7CR6 - chains A and B of the 8 polymer chains in the assembly; structure by X-ray diffraction, 3.72 A resolution.

# Chain A (and B)
Protein: CRISPR-associated endonuclease Cas1
From: Synechocystis sp. (strain PCC 6803 / Kazusa)
Notes: EC 3.1.-.-; chain B of this document is another copy of the same molecule, construct and numbering; everything in this record applies to it too
UniProt: Q6ZEI2 (Q6ZEI2_SYNY3); numbering as in UniProt (aligned over 1-325)
Sequence (336 residues; each row starts with the number of its first residue; numbers below 1 keep their minus sign (Gly-10 is residue -10)):
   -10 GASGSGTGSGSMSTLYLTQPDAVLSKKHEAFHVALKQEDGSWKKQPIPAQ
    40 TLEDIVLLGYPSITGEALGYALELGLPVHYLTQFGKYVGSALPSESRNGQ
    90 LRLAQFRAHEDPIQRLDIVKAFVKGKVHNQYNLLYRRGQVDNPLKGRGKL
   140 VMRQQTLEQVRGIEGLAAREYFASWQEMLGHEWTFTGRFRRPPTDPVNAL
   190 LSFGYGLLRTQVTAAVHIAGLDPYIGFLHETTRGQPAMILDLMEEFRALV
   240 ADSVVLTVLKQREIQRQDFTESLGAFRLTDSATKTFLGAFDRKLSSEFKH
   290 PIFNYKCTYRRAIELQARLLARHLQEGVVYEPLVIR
Unresolved in the structure: -10 to 1, 130-131 (chain B: -10 to 1, 325)
Construct notes: expression tag (-10 to 0)
What the authors report for this chain:
  - binding site for the 36-nt DNA strand: Asp10, Lys15, Lys16, His17, Gln72, Phe73, Lys75, Arg180, Arg198
  - mutagenesis - K75D, R179D, R180D, R198D, R222D: decreased binding to ssDNA

# How chain A and chain B interact
Pairs across the interface (57; chain A residue first):
  Tyr49(A) - Gly54(B)
  Tyr49(A) - Glu55(B)  hydrogen bond (backbone-backbone)
  Tyr49(A) - Gly58(B)
  Tyr49(A) - Glu62(B)  hydrogen bond
  Pro50(A) - Gly54(B)
  Gly54(A) - Tyr49(B)
  Gly54(A) - Pro50(B)
  Gly54(A) - Tyr69(B)
  Glu55(A) - Tyr49(B)
  Leu57(A) - Tyr69(B)  hydrophobic
  Leu61(A) - Val77(B)
  Leu61(A) - Gly78(B)
  Tyr69(A) - Leu57(B)
  Tyr69(A) - Leu61(B)  hydrophobic
  Tyr69(A) - Ala80(B)  hydrophobic
  Val77(A) - Leu61(B)  hydrophobic
  Val77(A) - Pro82(B)
  Val77(A) - Ser83(B)  hydrogen bond (backbone-backbone)
  Gly78(A) - Leu81(B)
  Gly78(A) - Pro82(B)
  Ser79(A) - Ser79(B)
  Ser79(A) - Ala80(B)
  Ser79(A) - Leu81(B)  hydrogen bond (backbone-backbone)
  Ala80(A) - Ser79(B)
  Ala80(A) - Ala80(B)  hydrophobic
  Leu81(A) - Ser79(B)
  Glu84(A) - His206(B)  salt bridge
  Ser85(A) - Tyr213(B)
  Arg86(A) - Tyr213(B)
  Arg86(A) - Gly223(B)
  Gly88(A) - Ile214(B)
  Gln89(A) - Thr220(B)
  Arg91(A) - Phe95(B)
  Arg91(A) - Asp211(B)  salt bridge
  Arg91(A) - Tyr213(B)
  Leu92(A) - His98(B)
  Leu92(A) - Glu99(B)
  Leu92(A) - Ile214(B)  hydrophobic
  Phe95(A) - Leu92(B)  hydrophobic
  Phe95(A) - Phe95(B)  hydrophobic
  Phe95(A) - Arg96(B)
  Arg96(A) - Glu99(B)  salt bridge
  Glu99(A) - Arg96(B)  salt bridge
  Arg198(A) - Ser83(B)  hydrogen bond
  Asp211(A) - Arg91(B)  salt bridge
  Tyr213(A) - Leu81(B)
  Tyr213(A) - Gly88(B)
  Tyr213(A) - Arg91(B)
  Ile214(A) - Leu92(B)  hydrophobic
  Ile214(A) - Phe95(B)  hydrophobic
  Thr220(A) - Leu92(B)
  Thr221(A) - Gln89(B)
  Gly223(A) - Ser83(B)
  Gly223(A) - Glu84(B)
  Gly223(A) - Ser85(B)  hydrogen bond (backbone-backbone)
  Gln224(A) - Glu84(B)
  Pro225(A) - Ser83(B)
Interface residues without a listed pair, chain A (37 interface residues in all): Ser51, Ile52, Gly58, Thr71, Tyr76, His98
Interface residues without a listed pair, chain B (36 interface residues in all): Ile52, Thr53, Asn87, Pro212

# Overview
37 residues of chain A and 36 residues of chain B are in contact, with 6 hydrogen bonds and 5 salt bridges.
Polar pairs include Glu84(A)-His206(B), Arg91(A)-Asp211(B) and Arg96(A)-Glu99(B). From the paper: a binding
site for the 36-nt DNA strand at Asp10(A), Lys15(A) and Lys16(A) among others; K75D, R179D and R180D of chain
A, among others, reduce binding to ssDNA; 5 substitutions were tested in all.
Both chains are CRISPR-associated endonuclease Cas1 (Synechocystis sp. (strain PCC 6803 / Kazusa)). Entry 7CR6
(Synechocystis Cas1-Cas2/prespacer binary complex) was determined by X-ray diffraction (same publication as
7CR8).
